PDB entry 7T56 | electron microscopy, 3.70 A resolution | chains B and D of the 4 polymer chains in the assembly

# Chain B
Protein: ABC-type bacteriocin transporter
From: Acetivibrio thermocellus
Reference sequence: A3DCU1 (A3DCU1_ACET2); numbering as in UniProt (aligned over 1-727)
Chain sequence (730 residues; each row starts with the number of its first residue; numbers below 1 keep their minus sign (Ser-2 is residue -2)):
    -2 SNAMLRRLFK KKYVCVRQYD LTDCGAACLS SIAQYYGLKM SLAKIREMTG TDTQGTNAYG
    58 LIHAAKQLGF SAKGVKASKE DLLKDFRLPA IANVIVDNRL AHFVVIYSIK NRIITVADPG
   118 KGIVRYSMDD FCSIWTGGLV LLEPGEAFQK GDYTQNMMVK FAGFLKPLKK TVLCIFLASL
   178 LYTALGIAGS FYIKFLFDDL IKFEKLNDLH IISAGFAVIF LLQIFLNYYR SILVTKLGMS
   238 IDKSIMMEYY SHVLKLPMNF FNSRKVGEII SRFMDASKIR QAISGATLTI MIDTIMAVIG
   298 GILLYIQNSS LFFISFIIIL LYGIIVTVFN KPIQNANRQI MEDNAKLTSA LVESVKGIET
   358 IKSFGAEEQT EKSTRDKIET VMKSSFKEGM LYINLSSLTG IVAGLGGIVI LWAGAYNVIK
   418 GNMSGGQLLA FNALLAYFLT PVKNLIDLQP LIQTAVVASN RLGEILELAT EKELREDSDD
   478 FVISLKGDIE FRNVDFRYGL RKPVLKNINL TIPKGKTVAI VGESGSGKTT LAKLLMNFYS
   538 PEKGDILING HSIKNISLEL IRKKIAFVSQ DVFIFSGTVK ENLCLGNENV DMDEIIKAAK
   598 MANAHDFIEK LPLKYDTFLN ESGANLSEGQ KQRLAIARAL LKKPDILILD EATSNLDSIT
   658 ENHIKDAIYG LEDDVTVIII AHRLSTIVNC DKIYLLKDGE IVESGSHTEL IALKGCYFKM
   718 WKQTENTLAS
Not modelled in the structure: -2 to 7, 723-727
Sequence notes: expression tag (-2 to 0)
Bound ions: Mg2+: Gln567 (together with ATP)
Small-molecule neighbours: ATP: Tyr495, Val501, Glu520, Ser521, Gly522, Ser523, Gly524, Lys525, Thr526, Thr527, Gln567
Reported in the primary citation:
  - catalytic residues: Cys21, His99, Asp115

# Chain D
Protein: PCAT1 peptide substrate
From: Acetivibrio thermocellus
Reference sequence: A3DCU2 (A3DCU2_ACET2); numbering as in UniProt (aligned over 1-90)
Chain sequence (93 residues; row label = number of the first residue in the row; numbers below 1 keep their minus sign (Ser-2 is residue -2)):
    -2 SNAMSEAKKL NIGRELTDEE LMEMTGGSTF SIQCQKDYTY KPSLPVVKYG VVIDEPEVVI
    58 KYGVGPIVGI KYGVEPIGPI QPMYGIKPVE TLK
Not modelled in the structure: -2 to 7, 25-90
Sequence notes: expression tag (-2 to 0)

# Chain B / chain D interface
Pairs across the interface - 29 pairs, chain B then chain D:
  Leu18(B) - Gly24(D)
  Thr19(B) - Gly24(D)
  Cys21(B) - Gly24(D)  hydrogen bond (side chain-backbone)
  Thr53(B) - Thr22(D)
  Thr53(B) - Gly23(D)  hydrogen bond (backbone-backbone)
  Asn54(B) - Leu18(D)
  Asn54(B) - Met19(D)
  Asn54(B) - Met21(D)
  Asn54(B) - Thr22(D)
  Ala55(B) - Leu18(D)  hydrophobic
  Ala55(B) - Met21(D)
  Tyr56(B) - Leu18(D)
  Tyr56(B) - Met19(D)  hydrophobic
  Gly71(B) - Leu13(D)
  Val72(B) - Gly10(D)
  Val72(B) - Arg11(D)
  Val72(B) - Leu13(D)  hydrophobic
  Lys73(B) - Arg11(D)
  Lys73(B) - Leu13(D)
  Asp82(B) - Asn8(D)
  Asn90(B) - Met21(D)  hydrogen bond
  Ala98(B) - Thr22(D)
  Ala98(B) - Gly24(D)
  His99(B) - Gly24(D)
  Phe100(B) - Thr22(D)
  Phe100(B) - Gly23(D)
  Gly134(B) - Met21(D)
  Gly135(B) - Met21(D)
  Leu497(B) - Met19(D)
Interface residues without a listed pair, chain B (25 interface residues in all): Gln51, Gly52, Lys70, Phe83, Leu97, Leu138, Arg498
Interface residues without a listed pair, chain D (12 interface residues in all): Ile9, Glu12

# In short
25 residues of chain B and 12 residues of chain D are in contact; the contacts include 3 hydrogen bonds. Polar
contacts include Cys21(B)-Gly24(D), Asn90(B)-Met21(D) and Thr53(B)-Gly23(D). Chain B binds ATP. From the
paper: catalytic residues Cys21(B), His99(B) and Asp115(B).
Chain B is ABC-type bacteriocin transporter and chain D is PCAT1 peptide substrate, both from Acetivibrio
thermocellus; the structure, Cryo-EM structure of PCAT1 in the inward-facing intermediate conformation under
ATP turnover condition, was determined by electron microscopy, deposited together with 7T54, 7T55 and 7T57.
